Entry 8JOV (electron microscopy, 3.80 A resolution); this record covers chains 6 and U of the 60 polymer chains in the assembly.

[Chain 6 (and U)]
Protein: Portal protein
Source organism: Ralstonia phage GP4
Notes: chain U of this document is another copy of the same molecule, construct and numbering; everything in this record applies to it too
UniProt: A0A345GTT8 (A0A345GTT8_9CAUD); residue numbers follow UniProt; this construct covers 1-781
Chain sequence (781 residues; numbered 1 to 781; the number before each row is that of its first residue):
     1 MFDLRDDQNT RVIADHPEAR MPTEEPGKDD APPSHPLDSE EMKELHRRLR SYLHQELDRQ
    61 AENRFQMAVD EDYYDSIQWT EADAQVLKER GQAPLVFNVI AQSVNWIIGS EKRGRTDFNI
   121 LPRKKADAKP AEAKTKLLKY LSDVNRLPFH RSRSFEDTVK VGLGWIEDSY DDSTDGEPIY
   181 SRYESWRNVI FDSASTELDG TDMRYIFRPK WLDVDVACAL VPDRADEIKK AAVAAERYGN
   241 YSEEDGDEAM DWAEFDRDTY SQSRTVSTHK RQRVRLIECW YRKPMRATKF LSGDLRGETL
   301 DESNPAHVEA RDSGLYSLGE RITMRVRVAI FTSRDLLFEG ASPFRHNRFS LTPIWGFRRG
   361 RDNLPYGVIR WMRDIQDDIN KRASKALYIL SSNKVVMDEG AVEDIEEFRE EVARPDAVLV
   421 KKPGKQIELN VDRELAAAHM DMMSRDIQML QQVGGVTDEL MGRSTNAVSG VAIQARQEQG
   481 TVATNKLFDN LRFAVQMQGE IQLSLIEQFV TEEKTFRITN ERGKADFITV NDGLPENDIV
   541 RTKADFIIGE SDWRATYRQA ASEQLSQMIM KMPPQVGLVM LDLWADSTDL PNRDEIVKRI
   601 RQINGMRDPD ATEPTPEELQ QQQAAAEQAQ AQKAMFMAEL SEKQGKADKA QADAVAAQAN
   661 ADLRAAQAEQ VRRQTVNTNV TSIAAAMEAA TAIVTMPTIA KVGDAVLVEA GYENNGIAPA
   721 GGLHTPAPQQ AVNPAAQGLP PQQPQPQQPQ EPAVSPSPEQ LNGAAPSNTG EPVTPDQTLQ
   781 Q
Unresolved in the structure: 1-36, 232-244, 290-322, 454-480, 522-533, 609-613, 674-781

[Interface between chain 6 and chain U]
Contacting residue pairs (174; chain 6 residue first):
  Glu44(6) - His269(U)  salt bridge
  Arg47(6) - His269(U)
  Arg48(6) - His269(U)
  Ser51(6) - Ser267(U)  hydrogen bond
  Ser51(6) - His269(U)  hydrogen bond (side chain-backbone)
  Tyr52(6) - Arg271(U)
  Gln55(6) - Tyr260(U)
  Gln55(6) - His269(U)  hydrogen bond (side chain-backbone)
  Gln55(6) - Lys270(U)
  Asp58(6) - Tyr260(U)
  Asp58(6) - Arg264(U)
  Arg59(6) - Arg257(U)
  Leu121(6) - Gln559(U)
  Leu121(6) - Asp589(U)
  Pro122(6) - Asp589(U)
  Arg123(6) - Asp143(U)  salt bridge
  Lys124(6) - Phe516(U)  hydrogen bond (side chain-backbone)
  Lys124(6) - Arg517(U)  hydrogen bond (side chain-backbone)
  Lys124(6) - Ile518(U)
  Lys124(6) - Thr519(U)  hydrogen bond (side chain-backbone)
  Lys124(6) - Asn520(U)  hydrogen bond
  Lys125(6) - Arg558(U)
  Lys125(6) - Ser587(U)
  Lys125(6) - Thr588(U)  hydrogen bond (side chain-backbone)
  Lys125(6) - Asp589(U)  salt bridge
  Lys125(6) - Arg593(U)  hydrogen bond (backbone-side chain)
  Asp192(6) - Arg271(U)  salt bridge
  Ser193(6) - Arg257(U)  hydrogen bond
  Ala194(6) - Arg257(U)
  Ala194(6) - Arg271(U)
  Ala194(6) - Arg273(U)
  Glu197(6) - His150(U)
  Glu197(6) - Arg182(U)  salt bridge
  Leu198(6) - His150(U)
  Asp199(6) - Arg146(U)  salt bridge
  Asp199(6) - His150(U)  salt bridge
  Asp202(6) - Arg182(U)  salt bridge
  Arg204(6) - Asp213(U)  salt bridge
  Arg204(6) - Val216(U)
  Tyr205(6) - Arg271(U)
  Pro284(6) - Val216(U)  hydrophobic
  Pro284(6) - Ala219(U)  hydrophobic
  Thr323(6) - Thr174(U)  hydrogen bond (backbone-side chain)
  Met324(6) - Val216(U)  hydrophobic
  Arg358(6) - Arg153(U)
  Arg359(6) - Asp75(U)
  Gly360(6) - Asp75(U)  hydrogen bond (backbone-side chain)
  Gly360(6) - Arg187(U)  hydrogen bond (backbone-side chain)
  Arg361(6) - Asp72(U)  salt bridge
  Arg361(6) - Arg187(U)
  Arg361(6) - Trp252(U)
  Arg361(6) - Ala253(U)
  Asp362(6) - Asp256(U)
  Tyr366(6) - Asp75(U)
  Trp371(6) - Ser76(U)
  Trp371(6) - Asn98(U)
  Asp374(6) - Val96(U)
  Ile375(6) - Val96(U)
  Asp378(6) - Leu95(U)
  Asp378(6) - Leu387(U)
  Arg382(6) - Leu387(U)
  Lys385(6) - Pro415(U)
  Tyr388(6) - Pro415(U)  hydrophobic
  Tyr388(6) - Asp416(U)  hydrogen bond
  Ile389(6) - Pro415(U)  hydrophobic
  Ser392(6) - Pro415(U)
  Ser392(6) - Asp416(U)
  Asn393(6) - Pro415(U)
  Asn393(6) - Asp416(U)
  Lys394(6) - Asn393(U)  hydrogen bond
  Lys394(6) - Val412(U)  hydrogen bond (side chain-backbone)
  Lys394(6) - Arg414(U)
  Lys394(6) - Pro415(U)  hydrogen bond (backbone-backbone)
  Lys394(6) - Ala417(U)
  Val395(6) - Ala417(U)  hydrogen bond (backbone-backbone)
  Val395(6) - Val418(U)
  Val395(6) - Leu419(U)  hydrogen bond (backbone-backbone)
  Val396(6) - Leu419(U)
  Met397(6) - Val418(U)  hydrophobic
  Met397(6) - Leu419(U)  hydrogen bond (backbone-backbone)
  Met397(6) - Val420(U)
  Met397(6) - Lys421(U)  hydrogen bond (backbone-backbone)
  Asp398(6) - Lys421(U)
  Asp398(6) - Lys422(U)
  Asp398(6) - Pro423(U)
  Glu399(6) - Glu403(U)
  Glu399(6) - Val420(U)
  Glu399(6) - Lys421(U)  hydrogen bond (backbone-backbone)
  Gln426(6) - Lys421(U)
  Val431(6) - Leu429(U)  hydrophobic
  Asp432(6) - Asn393(U)  hydrogen bond
  Asp432(6) - Asn430(U)  hydrogen bond
  Leu435(6) - Leu390(U)
  Leu435(6) - Arg433(U)
  Ala438(6) - Leu390(U)  hydrophobic
  Asp441(6) - Met440(U)
  Arg445(6) - Met440(U)
  Arg445(6) - Met443(U)
  Met449(6) - Phe97(U)  hydrophobic
  Met449(6) - Met443(U)  hydrophobic
  Gln452(6) - Gln102(U)
  Val453(6) - Phe97(U)
  Val453(6) - Asn98(U)
  Val482(6) - Asn105(U)
  Val482(6) - Trp106(U)
  Val482(6) - Gly109(U)
  Ala483(6) - Asn105(U)
  Asn485(6) - Gly109(U)
  Asn485(6) - Lys112(U)
  Lys486(6) - Tyr74(U)  hydrogen bond
  Lys486(6) - Asn105(U)
  Lys486(6) - Lys112(U)
  Lys486(6) - Glu156(U)  salt bridge
  Asp489(6) - Lys112(U)
  Phe493(6) - Arg146(U)
  Phe493(6) - Phe149(U)  hydrophobic
  Met497(6) - Arg146(U)
  Glu500(6) - Arg146(U)  salt bridge
  Pro535(6) - Tyr140(U)
  Pro535(6) - Gly176(U)
  Pro535(6) - Lys514(U)
  Glu536(6) - Thr174(U)
  Asn537(6) - Thr174(U)  hydrogen bond (side chain-backbone)
  Asn537(6) - Asp175(U)
  Asn537(6) - Gly176(U)  hydrogen bond (side chain-backbone)
  Val540(6) - Tyr140(U)
  Val540(6) - Val144(U)  hydrophobic
  Val540(6) - Glu177(U)
  Lys543(6) - Asp143(U)  hydrogen bond (side chain-backbone)
  Lys543(6) - Val144(U)
  Ala544(6) - Tyr140(U)  hydrophobic
  Asp545(6) - Arg517(U)  salt bridge
  Ile547(6) - Asp143(U)
  Ala561(6) - Pro591(U)
  Gln564(6) - Asp589(U)
  Leu565(6) - Ile596(U)  hydrophobic
  Met568(6) - Trp584(U)  hydrophobic
  Met568(6) - Leu590(U)  hydrophobic
  Met568(6) - Ile596(U)  hydrophobic
  Lys571(6) - Ser566(U)
  Lys571(6) - Trp584(U)
  Met572(6) - Leu581(U)  hydrophobic
  Met572(6) - Trp584(U)  hydrophobic
  Pro573(6) - Leu578(U)  hydrophobic
  Pro573(6) - Leu581(U)
  Val576(6) - Ile603(U)  hydrophobic
  Val579(6) - Arg599(U)
  Met580(6) - Ile596(U)  hydrophobic
  Met580(6) - Ile600(U)  hydrophobic
  Leu583(6) - Arg599(U)
  Met606(6) - Arg599(U)  hydrogen bond
  Arg607(6) - Glu595(U)
  Arg607(6) - Arg599(U)
  Asp608(6) - Glu595(U)
  Asp608(6) - Arg599(U)
  Lys643(6) - Ala638(U)
  Ala647(6) - Ser641(U)
  Ala647(6) - Glu642(U)
  Ala650(6) - Gly645(U)
  Ala650(6) - Lys646(U)
  Ala650(6) - Lys649(U)
  Ala654(6) - Asp648(U)
  Ala654(6) - Lys649(U)
  Ala654(6) - Ala652(U)
  Ala657(6) - Ala652(U)
  Ala657(6) - Asp653(U)
  Ala657(6) - Ala656(U)
  Ala661(6) - Val655(U)
  Ala661(6) - Ala656(U)  hydrophobic
  Ala661(6) - Ala659(U)
  Arg664(6) - Ala659(U)
  Arg664(6) - Leu663(U)
  Ala668(6) - Leu663(U)  hydrophobic
  Ala668(6) - Ala666(U)  hydrophobic
Other interface residues (no listed pair), chain 6 (110 interface residues in all): Glu62, Lys129, Glu132, Phe357, Lys425, Glu434, His439, Met442, Asp446, Leu534, Tyr557, Asp582, Gln651, Gln658, Ala665
Other interface residues (no listed pair), chain U (116 interface residues in all): Glu71, Ile108, Arg113, Arg115, Lys139, Tyr183, Asp215, Ser391, Ala413, Ser444, Ile447, Thr556, Ile569, Met570, Asn592, Asp594, Asn660, Asp662

[Summary]
The interface between chain 6 and chain U involves 110 residues on one side and 116 on the other, with 29
hydrogen bonds and 13 salt bridges. Polar pairs include Glu44(6)-His269(U), Arg123(6)-Asp143(U) and
Lys125(6)-Asp589(U).
Both chains are Portal protein (Ralstonia phage GP4). Entry 8JOV (Portal-tail complex of phage GP4) was
determined by electron microscopy (same publication as 8JOU).
